PDB entry 1P3P | X-ray diffraction, 2.70 A resolution | chains I and B of the 10 polymer chains in the assembly

Chain I:
Molecule: Palindromic 146bp Human Alpha-Satellite DNA fragment
Organism: Homo sapiens
Sequence (146 nucleotides; row label = number of the first residue in the row):
     1 ATCAATATCC ACCTGCAGAT TCTACCAAAA GTGTATTTGG AAACTGCTCC ATCAAAAGGC
    61 ATGTTCAGCG GAATTCCGCT GAACATGCCT TTTGATGGAG CAGTTTCCAA ATACACTTTT
   121 GGTAGAATCT GCAGGTGGAT ATTGAT

Chain B:
Name: Histone H4
Organism: Xenopus laevis
Reference sequence: P62799 (H4_XENLA); aligned to UniProt positions 1-102 over residues 1-102
Sequence (102 residues; row label = number of the first residue in the row):
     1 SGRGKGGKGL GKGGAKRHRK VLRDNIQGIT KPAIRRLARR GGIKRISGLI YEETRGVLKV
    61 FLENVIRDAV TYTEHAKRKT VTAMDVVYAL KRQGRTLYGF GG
Not modelled in the structure: 1-21
Construct notes: conflict Ile-43 (Val44 in P62799)

How chain I and chain B interact:
Contacting residue pairs - 6 pairs, chain I then chain B:
  DA41(I) with Lys-77(B), salt bridge to the phosphate
  DC60(I) with Pro-32(B), sugar contact; Arg-36(B), salt bridge to the phosphate
  DA61(I) with Thr-30(B), phosphate contact; Pro-32(B), phosphate contact
  DC69(I) with Arg-45(B), sugar contact
Also at the interface, not in a pair above, chain I (5 interface residues in all): DC50
Also at the interface, not in a pair above, chain B (6 interface residues in all): Thr-80

Summary:
5 residues of chain I face 6 of chain B across their interface; the contacts include 2 salt bridges. Polar
contacts include DA41(I)/Lys-77(B) and DC60(I)/Arg-36(B).
Chain I is Palindromic 146bp Human Alpha-Satellite DNA fragment (Homo sapiens) and chain B is Histone H4
(Xenopus laevis); the structure, Crystallographic Studies of Nucleosome Core Particles containing Histone
'Sin' Mutants, was determined by X-ray diffraction (same publication as 1P34, 1P3A, 1P3B, 1P3F, 1P3G, 1P3I and
4 further entries).
